PDB entry 2HWD | X-ray diffraction, 3.80 A resolution | chains 1 and 3 of the 4 polymer chains in the assembly

# Chain 1
Protein: Human rhinovirus 1A coat protein (subunit VP1)
Source organism: Human rhinovirus 1A
UniProtKB: P23008 (POLG_HRV1A); residues 1-287 here correspond to UniProt positions 546-832 (UniProt number = residue number + 545)
Amino-acid sequence (287 residues; row label = number of the first residue in the row):
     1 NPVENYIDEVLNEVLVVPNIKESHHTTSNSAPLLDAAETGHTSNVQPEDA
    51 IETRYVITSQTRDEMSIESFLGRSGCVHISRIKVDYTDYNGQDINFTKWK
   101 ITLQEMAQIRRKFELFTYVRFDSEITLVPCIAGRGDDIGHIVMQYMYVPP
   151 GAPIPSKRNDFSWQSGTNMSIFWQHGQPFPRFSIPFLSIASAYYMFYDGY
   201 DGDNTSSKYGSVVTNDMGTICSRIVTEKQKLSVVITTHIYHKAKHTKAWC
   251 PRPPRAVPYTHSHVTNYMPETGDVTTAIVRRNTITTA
Not modelled in the structure: 1-4

# Chain 3
Protein: Human rhinovirus 1A coat protein (subunit VP3)
Source organism: Human rhinovirus 1A
UniProtKB: P23008 (POLG_HRV1A); residues 1-238 here correspond to UniProt positions 308-545 (UniProt number = residue number + 307)
Amino-acid sequence (238 residues; numbered 1 to 238; the number before each row is that of its first residue):
     1 GLPVYITPGSGQFMTTDDMQSPCALPWYHPTKEISIPGEVKNLIEMCQVD
    51 TLIPVNNVGNNVGNVSMYTVQLGNQTGMAQKVFSIKVDITSTPLATTLIG
   101 EIASYYTHWTGSLRFSFMFCGTANTTLKLLLAYTPPGIDEPTTRKDAMLG
   151 THVVWDVGLQSTISLVVPWVSASHFRLTADNKYSMAGYITCWYQTNLVVP
   201 PSTPQTADMLCFVSACKDFCLRMARDTDLHIQSGPIEQ

# Chain 1 / chain 3 interface
Pairs across the interface - 162 pairs, chain 1 then chain 3:
  Val17(1) with Lys217(3); Asp218(3)
  Pro18(1) with Lys217(3)
  Asn19(1) with Lys217(3), hydrogen bond (backbone-side chain)
  Ile20(1) with Asp218(3)
  Leu33(1) with Thr162(3); Ile163(3); Ser164(3), hydrogen bond (backbone-backbone)
  Leu34(1) with Gln160(3), hydrogen bond (backbone-side chain); Thr162(3); Ile163(3), hydrophobic
  Asp35(1) with Gln160(3); Thr162(3), hydrogen bond (backbone-backbone)
  Ala36(1) with Ser161(3); Thr162(3)
  Ala37(1) with Thr162(3), hydrogen bond (backbone-side chain)
  Glu38(1) with Met118(3); Ser161(3), hydrogen bond; Thr162(3)
  His41(1) with Asp50(3)
  Thr42(1) with Gln48(3); Val49(3); Asp50(3), hydrogen bond; Ser214(3)
  Ser43(1) with Arg114(3), hydrogen bond (backbone-side chain)
  Asn44(1) with Arg114(3)
  Val45(1) with Arg114(3), hydrogen bond (backbone-side chain); Cys216(3)
  Gln46(1) with Cys216(3); Lys217(3), hydrogen bond (side chain-backbone)
  Pro47(1) with Ser112(3); Val166(3), hydrophobic; Asp218(3)
  Glu48(1) with Lys217(3), salt bridge
  Ala50(1) with Val166(3), hydrophobic
  Gln60(1) with Thr110(3); Asp218(3); Cys220(3)
  Thr61(1) with Cys220(3), hydrogen bond (backbone-side chain)
  Arg62(1) with Asn42(3); Ile44(3); Lys217(3), hydrogen bond (side chain-backbone); Phe219(3), hydrogen bond (side chain-backbone)
  Glu64(1) with Tyr106(3), hydrogen bond (backbone-side chain); Arg222(3); Met223(3), hydrogen bond (side chain-backbone); Ala224(3)
  Met65(1) with Asn42(3), hydrogen bond (backbone-side chain); Leu43(3), hydrogen bond (backbone-backbone); Ile44(3), hydrophobic; Tyr106(3); Leu221(3)
  Ser66(1) with Lys41(3); Asn42(3)
  Ile67(1) with Val40(3), hydrophobic; Lys41(3); Asn42(3)
  Phe70(1) with Leu43(3), hydrophobic; Tyr105(3), hydrophobic
  Arg73(1) with Thr15(3); Ala224(3)
  Ser74(1) with Thr15(3), hydrogen bond (backbone-side chain)
  Gln104(1) with Ile236(3)
  Glu105(1) with Ile236(3); Gln238(3)
  Met106(1) with Ile236(3)
  Ala107(1) with Gln232(3)
  Gln108(1) with Asp226(3), hydrogen bond
  Arg110(1) with Ile236(3)
  Arg111(1) with Glu101(3), salt bridge; Tyr105(3); Leu229(3); His230(3), hydrogen bond
  Lys112(1) with Tyr105(3)
  Arg120(1) with Thr31(3), hydrogen bond (side chain-backbone); Lys32(3), hydrogen bond (side chain-backbone); Glu33(3)
  Glu124(1) with Asp17(3)
  Thr126(1) with Phe13(3)
  Phe179(1) with Gly11(3); Phe13(3), hydrophobic
  Arg181(1) with Asp17(3), salt bridge; Ser21(3)
  Phe182(1) with Ser21(3); Pro22(3)
  Ser183(1) with Ser21(3), hydrogen bond; Pro22(3), hydrogen bond (backbone-backbone); Cys23(3); Ala24(3), hydrogen bond (backbone-backbone)
  Pro185(1) with Cys23(3); Ala24(3); Leu25(3), hydrophobic; Tyr28(3), hydrophobic
  Phe186(1) with Tyr28(3), hydrogen bond (backbone-side chain); Pro30(3); Thr31(3)
  Leu187(1) with Leu25(3), hydrophobic; Tyr28(3)
  Ser188(1) with Tyr28(3); Thr31(3)
  Ile189(1) with Thr31(3)
  Ala190(1) with Thr31(3)
  Ser191(1) with Thr31(3); Lys32(3), hydrogen bond (side chain-backbone); Glu33(3); Ile34(3), hydrogen bond (side chain-backbone)
  Lys242(1) with Asp17(3), hydrogen bond (side chain-backbone)
  Lys244(1) with Ser21(3)
  Lys247(1) with Glu33(3), salt bridge; Glu39(3), salt bridge
  Ala248(1) with Glu39(3); Val40(3), hydrogen bond (backbone-backbone)
  Trp249(1) with Ile36(3); Gly38(3); Glu39(3)
  Cys250(1) with Pro37(3); Gly38(3), hydrogen bond (backbone-backbone)
  Pro251(1) with Val40(3); Met46(3), hydrophobic
  Pro254(1) with Leu98(3); Glu101(3)
  Arg255(1) with His230(3)
  Pro258(1) with Gln232(3)
  Tyr259(1) with His230(3); Gln232(3), hydrogen bond (backbone-side chain)
  Thr260(1) with Glu237(3)
  His261(1) with Ile236(3); Glu237(3); Gln238(3)
  Ser262(1) with Glu237(3)
  Ala277(1) with Leu229(3)
  Ile278(1) with Met67(3), hydrophobic; Thr92(3); Thr96(3)
  Val279(1) with Asn57(3), hydrogen bond (backbone-side chain); Thr92(3)
  Arg280(1) with Asn57(3); Gly59(3), hydrogen bond (side chain-backbone); Val62(3)
  Arg281(1) with Val55(3), hydrogen bond (side chain-backbone); Asn57(3), hydrogen bond (backbone-backbone); Val58(3); Gly59(3); Ser84(3), hydrogen bond (side chain-backbone); Ile85(3); Pro93(3)
  Ile284(1) with Val55(3); Asn56(3); Val58(3); Val82(3); Phe83(3), hydrophobic; Ser84(3), hydrogen bond (backbone-backbone)
  Thr285(1) with Lys81(3), hydrogen bond (backbone-side chain); Val82(3), hydrogen bond (side chain-backbone); Ser84(3); Glu140(3)
  Thr286(1) with Ser84(3); Glu140(3)
  Ala287(1) with Ser84(3), hydrogen bond (backbone-side chain); Ile85(3), hydrophobic; Lys86(3); Glu140(3), hydrogen bond (backbone-side chain)
Also at the interface, not in a pair above, chain 1 (86 interface residues in all): Ile51, Phe116, Val128, Met169, Pro178, Ile184, Tyr240, Arg252, Pro253, Val257, Asn282, Thr283
Also at the interface, not in a pair above, chain 3 (89 interface residues in all): Gln12, Met14, Thr16, Asp18, Met19, Cys47, Asn60, Gly63, Val153, Pro168, Phe212, Thr227, Ile231

# In short
Chain 1 and chain 3 form an interface of 86 and 89 residues respectively; the contacts include 42 hydrogen
bonds and 5 salt bridges. Polar pairs include Glu48(1)-Lys217(3), Arg111(1)-Glu101(3) and Arg181(1)-Asp17(3).
Chain 1 is Human rhinovirus 1A coat protein (subunit VP1) and chain 3 is Human rhinovirus 1A coat protein
(subunit VP3), both from Human rhinovirus 1A; the structure, A comparison of the anti-rhinoviral drug binding
pocket in HRV14 and HRV1A, was determined by X-ray diffraction together with 2HWB, 2HWC, 2HWE and 2HWF from
the same study.
